Entry 8RZ2 (X-ray diffraction, 2.40 A resolution); this record covers chains A and C of the 3 polymer chains in the assembly.

# Chain A
Protein: Reticulocyte binding protein 5
Source organism: Plasmodium falciparum
UniProtKB: B2L3N7 (B2L3N7_PLAFA); residue numbers follow UniProt; this construct covers 1-526
Amino-acid sequence (526 residues; each row starts with the number of its first residue):
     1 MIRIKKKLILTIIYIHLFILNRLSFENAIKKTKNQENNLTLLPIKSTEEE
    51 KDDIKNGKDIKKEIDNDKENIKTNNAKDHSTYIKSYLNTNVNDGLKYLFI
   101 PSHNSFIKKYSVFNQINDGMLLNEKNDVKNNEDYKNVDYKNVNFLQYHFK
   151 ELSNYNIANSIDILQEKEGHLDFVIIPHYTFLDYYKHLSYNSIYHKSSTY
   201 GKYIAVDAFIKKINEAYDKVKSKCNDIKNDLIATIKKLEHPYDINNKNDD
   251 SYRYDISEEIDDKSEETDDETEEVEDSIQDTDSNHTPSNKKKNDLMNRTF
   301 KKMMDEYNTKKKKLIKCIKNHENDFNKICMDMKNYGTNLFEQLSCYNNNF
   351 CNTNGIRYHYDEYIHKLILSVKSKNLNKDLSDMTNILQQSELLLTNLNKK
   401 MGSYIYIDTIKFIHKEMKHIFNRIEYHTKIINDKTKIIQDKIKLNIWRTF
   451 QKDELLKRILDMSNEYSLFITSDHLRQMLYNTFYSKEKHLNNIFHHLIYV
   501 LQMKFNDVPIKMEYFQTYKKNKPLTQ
Unresolved in the structure: 1-157, 242-298, 399-403, 502-526
Cystine bridges: Cys224-Cys317, Cys345-Cys351
Sequence notes: conflict Ala216 (Thr in B2L3N7)

# Chain C
Protein: R5.034 light chain
Source organism: Homo sapiens
Amino-acid sequence (235 residues; each row starts with the number of its first residue; numbers below 1 keep their minus sign (Met-18 is residue -18)):
   -18 MGWSCIILFLVATATGSWAQSALTQPPSVSEAPRRRVTIYCSGSSSNIGN
    32 NAVSWYQQLPGKSPKLLIYFDDLVTSGVSDRFSGSKSGTSASLAISGLQS
    82 EDEADYYCAAWDDRLNGVVFGGGTKLTVLGQPKAAPSVTLFPPSSEELQA
   132 NKATLVCLISDFYPGAVTVAWKADSSPVKAGVETTTPSKQSNNKYAASSY
   182 LSLTPEQWKSHRSYSCQVTHEGSTVEKTVAPTECS
Unresolved in the structure: -18 to 1, 213-216
Cystine bridges: Cys22-Cys89, Cys138-Cys197

# How chain A and chain C interact
Pairs across the interface - 7 pairs, chain A then chain C:
  Ala208(A) - Leu54(C)  hydrophobic
  Phe209(A) - Tyr50(C)
  Phe209(A) - Leu54(C)  hydrophobic
  Lys212(A) - Phe51(C)  hydrogen bond (side chain-backbone)
  Lys212(A) - Asp53(C)  salt bridge
  Lys212(A) - Leu54(C)
  Lys219(A) - Asn31(C)  hydrogen bond (side chain-backbone)
Also at the interface, not in a pair above, chain A (6 interface residues in all): Ile213, Tyr335
Also at the interface, not in a pair above, chain C (6 interface residues in all): Asp52

# In short
The chain A/chain C interface involves 6 residues from each chain, with 2 hydrogen bonds and 1 salt bridge.
Polar pairs include Lys212(A)-Asp53(C), Lys212(A)-Phe51(C) and Lys219(A)-Asn31(C).
Here chain A is Reticulocyte binding protein 5 (Plasmodium falciparum) and chain C is R5.034 light chain (Homo
sapiens). Entry 8RZ2 (PfRH5 bound to monoclonal antibody R5.034) was determined by X-ray diffraction,
deposited together with 8RZ0 and 8RZ1.
